6O7V - chains M and N of the 31 polymer chains in the assembly; structure by electron microscopy, 6.60 A resolution (low resolution: residue-level contacts below are approximate; hydrogen-bond / salt-bridge calls are withheld).

== Chain M ==
Molecule: V-type proton ATPase subunit D
Source organism: Saccharomyces cerevisiae (strain ATCC 204508 / S288c)
UniProt: P32610 (VATD_YEAST); residues 1-256 here = UniProt positions 1-256
Sequence (256 residues; numbered 1 to 256; the number before each row is that of its first residue):
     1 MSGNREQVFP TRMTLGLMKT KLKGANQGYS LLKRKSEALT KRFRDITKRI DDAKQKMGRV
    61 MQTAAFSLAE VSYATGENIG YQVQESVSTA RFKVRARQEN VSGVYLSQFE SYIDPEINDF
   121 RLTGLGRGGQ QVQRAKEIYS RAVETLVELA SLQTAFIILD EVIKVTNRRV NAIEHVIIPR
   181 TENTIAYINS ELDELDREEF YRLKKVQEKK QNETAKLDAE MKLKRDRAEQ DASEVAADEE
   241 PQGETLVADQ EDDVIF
Unresolved in the structure: 1-7, 218-256

== Chain N ==
Molecule: V-type proton ATPase subunit F
Source organism: Saccharomyces cerevisiae (strain ATCC 204508 / S288c)
UniProt: P39111 (VATF_YEAST); residues 1-118 here = UniProt positions 1-118
Sequence (118 residues; each row starts with the number of its first residue):
     1 MAEKRTLIAV IADEDTTTGL LLAGIGQITP ETQEKNFFVY QEGKTTKEEI TDKFNHFTEE
    61 RDDIAILLIN QHIAENIRAR VDSFTNAFPA ILEIPSKDHP YDPEKDSVLK RVRKLFGE
Unresolved in the structure: 1, 117-118

== How chain M and chain N interact ==
Pairs across the interface (17):
  Val-87(M) / Ile-28(N)
  Ser-88(M) / Gln-27(N)
  Thr-89(M) / Gly-26(N)
  Thr-89(M) / Gln-27(N)
  Ala-90(M) / Gly-24(N)
  Ala-90(M) / Ile-25(N)
  Ala-90(M) / Gly-26(N)
  Arg-91(M) / Ala-23(N)
  Arg-91(M) / Gly-24(N)
  Phe-92(M) / Gly-24(N)
  Phe-92(M) / Ile-25(N)
  Lys-93(M) / Thr-6(N)
  Val-94(M) / Thr-6(N)
  Ala-96(M) / Ala-2(N)
  Ala-96(M) / Glu-3(N)
  Tyr-139(M) / Ala-23(N)
  Ser-140(M) / Ala-23(N)
Other interface residues (no listed pair), chain M (18 interface residues in all): Gly-58, Ala-65, Ala-69, Gly-80, Val-83, Val-143, Thr-154
Other interface residues (no listed pair), chain N (18 interface residues in all): Arg-5, Asp-15, Thr-16, Thr-18, Gly-19, Leu-21, Ala-87, Ala-90, Pro-95

== Overview ==
The chain M/chain N interface involves 18 residues from each chain.
Here chain M is V-type proton ATPase subunit D and chain N is V-type proton ATPase subunit F, both from
Saccharomyces cerevisiae (strain ATCC 204508 / S288c). Entry 6O7V (Saccharomyces cerevisiae V-ATPase Stv1-V1VO
State 1) was determined by electron microscopy (same publication as 6O7T, 6O7U, 6O7W and 6O7X).
